Entry 7O3Q (X-ray diffraction, 1.80 A resolution); this record covers chains A and P.

== Chain A ==
Protein: 14-3-3 protein sigma
Source organism: Homo sapiens
UniProtKB: P31947 (1433S_HUMAN); numbering as in UniProt (aligned over 1-231)
Sequence (236 residues; each row starts with the number of its first residue; numbers below 1 keep their minus sign (Gly-4 is residue -4)):
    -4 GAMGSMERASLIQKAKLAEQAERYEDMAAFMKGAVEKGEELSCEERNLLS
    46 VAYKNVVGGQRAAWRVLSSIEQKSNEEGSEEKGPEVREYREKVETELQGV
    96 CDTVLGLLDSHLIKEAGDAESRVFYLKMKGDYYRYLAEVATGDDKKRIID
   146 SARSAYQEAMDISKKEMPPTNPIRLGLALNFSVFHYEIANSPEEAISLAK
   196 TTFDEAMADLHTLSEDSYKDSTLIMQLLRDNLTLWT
Unresolved in the structure: -4, 72-77
Covalently attached groups: 4-methyl-N-(1-methylpyrazol-3-yl)benzenesulfonamide (V1Q) linked to Lys122
Modified residues: Cys38 (S-hydroxycysteine; CSO)
Differences from the reference sequence: expression tag (-4 to 0)
Ligand contacts: V1Q (4-methyl-N-(1-methylpyrazol-3-yl)benzenesulfonamide): Cys38, Asn42, Phe119, Pro167, Ile168, Gly171, Leu218, Ile219, Leu222
Curated features (UniProtKB/Swiss-Prot):
  - site (Interaction with phosphoserine on interacting protein): Arg56, Arg129
  - modified residue (Phosphoserine): Ser5, Ser74
Reported in the primary citation:
  - binding site for V1Q: Lys122

== Chain P ==
Protein: Transcription factor p65
UniProtKB: Q04206 (TF65_HUMAN); residues 39-51 here = UniProt positions 39-51
Sequence (13 residues; row label = number of the first residue in the row):
    39 EGRSAGSIPGRRS
Unresolved in the structure: 39-42
Modified residues: Ser45 (phosphoserine; SEP)
Differences from the reference sequence: variant Arg49 (Glu in Q04206)
Ligand contacts: V1Q (4-methyl-N-(1-methylpyrazol-3-yl)benzenesulfonamide): Ile46, Pro47, Gly48

== How chain A and chain P interact ==
Pairs across the interface - 29 pairs, chain A then chain P:
  Glu14(A) - Arg50(P)
  Glu14(A) - Ser51(P)  hydrogen bond (side chain-backbone)
  Asn42(A) - Ser51(P)
  Leu43(A) - Ser51(P)
  Val46(A) - Gly48(P)
  Val46(A) - Arg49(P)
  Val46(A) - Arg50(P)
  Val46(A) - Ser51(P)
  Lys49(A) - Pro47(P)
  Lys49(A) - Gly48(P)
  Asn50(A) - Arg49(P)  hydrogen bond (side chain-backbone)
  Gly53(A) - Arg49(P)
  Gly54(A) - Arg49(P)
  Arg56(A) - Ser45(P)
  Lys122(A) - Ile46(P)
  Arg129(A) - Ser45(P)
  Tyr130(A) - Ser45(P)
  Leu174(A) - Gly44(P)
  Leu174(A) - Ser45(P)
  Leu174(A) - Ile46(P)
  Asn175(A) - Ser45(P)
  Asn175(A) - Ile46(P)  hydrogen bond (side chain-backbone)
  Val178(A) - Gly44(P)
  Glu182(A) - Ala43(P)
  Leu222(A) - Pro47(P)
  Asn226(A) - Ala43(P)
  Asn226(A) - Gly44(P)  hydrogen bond (side chain-backbone)
  Leu229(A) - Ala43(P)
  Trp230(A) - Ala43(P)
Also at the interface, not in a pair above, chain A (23 interface residues in all): Tyr19, Ser45, Ile219

== Summary ==
The interface between chain A and chain P involves 23 residues on one side and 9 on the other; the contacts
include 4 hydrogen bonds. Among the polar pairs are Glu14(A)-Ser51(P), Asn50(A)-Arg49(P) and
Asn175(A)-Ile46(P). Chain P binds compound V1Q. Compound V1Q is covalently linked to Lys122(A). The paper
reports a binding site for V1Q at Lys122(A).
Chain A is 14-3-3 protein sigma (Homo sapiens) and chain P is Transcription factor p65; the structure, 14-3-3
sigma with RelA/p65 binding site pS45 and covalently bound TCF521-041, was determined by X-ray diffraction,
deposited together with 7BI3, 7BIQ, 7BIW, 7BIY, 7BJB, 7BJF and 54 further entries.
